Entry 8G7V (electron microscopy, 3.90 A resolution); this record covers chains A and Y of the 6 polymer chains in the assembly.

== Chain A ==
Molecule: Antiviral innate immune response receptor RIG-I
Organism: Homo sapiens
Notes: EC 3.6.4.13
Reference sequence: O95786 (DDX58_HUMAN); residue numbers follow UniProt; this construct covers 1-925
Chain sequence (925 residues; each row starts with the number of its first residue):
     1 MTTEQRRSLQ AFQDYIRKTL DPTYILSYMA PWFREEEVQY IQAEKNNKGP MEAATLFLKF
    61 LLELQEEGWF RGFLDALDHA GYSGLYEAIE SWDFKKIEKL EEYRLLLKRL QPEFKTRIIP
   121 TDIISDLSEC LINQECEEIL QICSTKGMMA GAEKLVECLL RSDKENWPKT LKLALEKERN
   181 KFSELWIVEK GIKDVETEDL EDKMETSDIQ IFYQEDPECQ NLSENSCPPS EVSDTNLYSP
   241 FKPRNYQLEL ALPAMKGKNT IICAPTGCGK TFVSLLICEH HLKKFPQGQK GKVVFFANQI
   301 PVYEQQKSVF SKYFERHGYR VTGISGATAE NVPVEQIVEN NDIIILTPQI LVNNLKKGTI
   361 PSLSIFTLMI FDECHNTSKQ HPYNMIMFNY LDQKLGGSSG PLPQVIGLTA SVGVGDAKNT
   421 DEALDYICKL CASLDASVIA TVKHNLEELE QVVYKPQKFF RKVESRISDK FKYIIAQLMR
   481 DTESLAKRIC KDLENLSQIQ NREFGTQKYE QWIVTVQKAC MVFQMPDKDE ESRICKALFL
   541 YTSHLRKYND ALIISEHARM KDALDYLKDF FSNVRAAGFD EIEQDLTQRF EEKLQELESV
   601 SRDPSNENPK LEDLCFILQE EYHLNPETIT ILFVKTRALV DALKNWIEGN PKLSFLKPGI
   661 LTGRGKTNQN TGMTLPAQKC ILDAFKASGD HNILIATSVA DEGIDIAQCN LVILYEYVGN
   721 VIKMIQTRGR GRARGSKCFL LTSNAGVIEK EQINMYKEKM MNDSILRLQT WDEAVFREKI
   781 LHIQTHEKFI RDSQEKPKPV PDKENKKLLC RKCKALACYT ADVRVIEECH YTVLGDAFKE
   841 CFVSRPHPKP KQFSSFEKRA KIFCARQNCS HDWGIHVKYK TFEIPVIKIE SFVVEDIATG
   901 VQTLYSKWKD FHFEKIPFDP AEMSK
Unresolved in the structure: 1-240, 663-689, 700-705, 719-721, 924-925
Ion coordination: Zn2+: Cys864, Cys869
Swiss-Prot annotation at these positions:
  - motif: Asp372 to His375 (DECH box)
  - binding site (ATP): Ala264 to Thr271
  - binding site (Zn(2+)): Cys810, Cys813, Cys864, Cys869
  - modified residue: Ser8 (Microbial infection: Phosphoserine), Thr170 (Phosphothreonine), Asn495 (Microbial infection: Deamidated asparagine), Asn549 (Microbial infection: Deamidated asparagine), Thr770 (Phosphothreonine), Ser854 (Phosphoserine), Ser855 (Phosphoserine), Lys858 (N6-acetyllysine), Lys909 (N6-acetyllysine)
  - cross-link (Glycyl lysine isopeptide (Lys-Gly)): Lys48 (interchain with G-Cter in ubiquitin), Lys96 (interchain with G-Cter in ubiquitin), Lys154 (interchain with G-Cter in ubiquitin), Lys164 (interchain with G-Cter in ubiquitin), Lys172 (interchain with G-Cter in ubiquitin), Lys181 (interchain with G-Cter in ubiquitin), Lys193 (interchain with G-Cter in ubiquitin), Lys203 (interchain with G-Cter in ubiquitin), Lys812 (interchain with G-Cter in ubiquitin)
From the paper describing this entry:
  - mutagenesis - F616A, I617A, L624A: decreased signaling in response to p3SLR14

== Chain Y ==
Molecule: p3dsRNA24b
Sequence (24 nucleotides; numbered 1 to 24; the number before each row is that of its first residue):
     1 XCUACAGUCG CGAAACGUAC GUCC
Unresolved in the structure: 1
Modified positions: UTP (uridine 5'-triphosphate) at position 1

== Interface between chain A and chain Y ==
Contacting residue pairs (23; chain A residue first):
  Asn298(A) - U22(Y)  sugar contact
  Asn298(A) - C23(Y)  sugar contact
  Gln299(A) - C23(Y)  phosphate contact
  Ile300(A) - C23(Y)  hydrogen bond to the phosphate
  Ser325(A) - C24(Y)  phosphate contact
  Gly326(A) - C24(Y)  hydrogen bond to the phosphate
  Thr347(A) - C24(Y)  hydrogen bond to the phosphate
  Gln349(A) - C23(Y)  sugar contact
  Gln349(A) - C24(Y)  sugar contact
  Asn353(A) - C24(Y)  hydrogen bond to the sugar
  Gln507(A) - G17(Y)  base contact
  Gln507(A) - U18(Y)  hydrogen bond to the base
  Val514(A) - G17(Y)  phosphate contact
  Lys518(A) - G17(Y)  salt bridge to the phosphate
  Arg546(A) - U18(Y)  phosphate contact
  Lys635(A) - C20(Y)  sugar contact
  Arg637(A) - C20(Y)  salt bridge to the phosphate
  Arg637(A) - G21(Y)  salt bridge to the phosphate
  Thr662(A) - G21(Y)  phosphate contact
  Thr697(A) - C20(Y)  phosphate contact
  Ser698(A) - G21(Y)  sugar contact
  Phe853(A) - C24(Y)  base contact
  Ser854(A) - C24(Y)  phosphate contact
Also at the interface, not in a pair above, chain A (25 interface residues in all): Pro301, Ile350, Glu510, Gln511, Thr636, Ser906
Also at the interface, not in a pair above, chain Y (9 interface residues in all): C16, A19

== Summary ==
25 residues of chain A and 9 residues of chain Y are in contact; the contacts include 5 hydrogen bonds and 3
salt bridges. Polar pairs include Gln507(A)-U18(Y), Asn353(A)-C24(Y) and Ile300(A)-C23(Y). From the paper:
F616A, I617A and L624A of chain A reduce signaling in response to p3SLR14.
Here chain A is Antiviral innate immune response receptor RIG-I (Homo sapiens) and chain Y is p3dsRNA24b.
Entry 8G7V (Cryo-EM structure of Riplet:RIG-I:dsRNA complex (end-inter)) was determined by electron microscopy
together with 8G7T and 8G7U from the same study.
